PDB entry 6HE8 | electron microscopy, 6.86 A resolution (low resolution: residue-level contacts below are approximate; hydrogen-bond / salt-bridge calls are withheld) | chains m and n of the 34 polymer chains in the assembly

# Chain m (and n)
Molecule: Proteasome subunit beta
From: Archaeoglobus fulgidus (strain ATCC 49558 / VC-16 / DSM 4304 / JCM 9628 / NBRC 100126)
Notes: EC 3.4.25.1; engineered mutation(s): 0; chain n of this document is another copy of the same molecule, construct and numbering; everything in this record applies to it too
UniProt: Q9P996 (PSB_ARCFU); residues 12-213 here = UniProt positions 12-213
Amino-acid sequence (202 residues; row label = number of the first residue in the row):
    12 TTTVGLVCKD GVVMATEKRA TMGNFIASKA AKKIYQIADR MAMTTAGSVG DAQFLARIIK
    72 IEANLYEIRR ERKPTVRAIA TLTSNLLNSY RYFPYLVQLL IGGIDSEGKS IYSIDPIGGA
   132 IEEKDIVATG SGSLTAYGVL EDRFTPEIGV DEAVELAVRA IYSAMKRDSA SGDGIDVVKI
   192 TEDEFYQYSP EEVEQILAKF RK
Curated features (UniProtKB/Swiss-Prot):
  - active site: Thr12 (Nucleophile)

# Interface between chain m and chain n
Pairs across the interface (42; chain m residue first):
  Arg30(m) - Glu152(n)
  Asn35(m) - Leu145(n)
  Phe36(m) - Ala139(n)
  Phe36(m) - Thr140(n)
  Phe36(m) - Gly141(n)
  Phe36(m) - Ser144(n)
  Ile37(m) - Ala139(n)
  Ile37(m) - Tyr148(n)
  Ala38(m) - Val138(n)
  Ala38(m) - Thr140(n)
  Ser39(m) - Ser124(n)
  Ser39(m) - Glu134(n)
  Ser39(m) - Val138(n)
  Ser39(m) - Tyr148(n)
  Lys40(m) - Asp136(n)
  Lys40(m) - Ile137(n)
  Lys40(m) - Tyr148(n)
  Lys40(m) - Glu152(n)
  Ala41(m) - Glu133(n)
  Ala41(m) - Glu134(n)
  Lys43(m) - Ile132(n)
  Gly61(m) - Ile128(n)
  Gly61(m) - Gly129(n)
  Gly61(m) - Gly130(n)
  Asp62(m) - Arg102(n)
  Asp62(m) - Ile128(n)
  Gln64(m) - Asp126(n)
  Gln64(m) - Gly130(n)
  Gln64(m) - Ala131(n)
  Gln64(m) - Ile132(n)
  Phe65(m) - Ser95(n)
  Phe65(m) - Asn96(n)
  Phe65(m) - Asn99(n)
  Phe65(m) - Gly129(n)
  Phe65(m) - Gly130(n)
  Arg68(m) - Thr92(n)
  Arg68(m) - Asn96(n)
  Arg68(m) - Ala131(n)
  Phe104(m) - Asn99(n)
  Phe104(m) - Arg102(n)
  Phe104(m) - Tyr103(n)
  Pro105(m) - Arg102(n)
Interface residues without a listed pair, chain m (19 interface residues in all): Ala42, Tyr46, Tyr106
Interface residues without a listed pair, chain n (26 interface residues in all): Lys135

# In short
Chain m and chain n form an interface of 19 and 26 residues respectively. From UniProt: active-site residue
Thr12(m) on chain m.
Chain m and chain n are both Proteasome subunit beta (Archaeoglobus fulgidus (strain ATCC 49558 / VC-16 / DSM
4304 / JCM 9628 / NBRC 100126)); the structure, PAN-proteasome in state 1, was determined by electron
microscopy, deposited together with 6HE5, 6HE7, 6HE9, 6HEA, 6HEC and 6HED.
